Entry 8PX3 (electron microscopy, 3.00 A resolution); this record covers chains B and A of the 6 polymer chains in the assembly.

== Chain B (and A) ==
Protein: External core antigen
Source organism: Hepatitis B virus
Notes: chain A of this document is another copy of the same molecule, construct and numbering; everything in this record applies to it too
UniProtKB: W6CP35 (W6CP35_HBV); residues 1-183 here correspond to UniProt positions 17-199 (UniProt number = residue number + 16)
Sequence (183 residues; numbered 1 to 183; the number before each row is that of its first residue):
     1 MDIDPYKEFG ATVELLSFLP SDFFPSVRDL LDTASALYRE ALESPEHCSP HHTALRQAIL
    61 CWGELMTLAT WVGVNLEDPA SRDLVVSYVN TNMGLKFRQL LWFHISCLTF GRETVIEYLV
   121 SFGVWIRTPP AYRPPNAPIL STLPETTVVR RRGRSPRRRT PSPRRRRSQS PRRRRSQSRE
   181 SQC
Disordered / not traced: 151-183 (chain A: 144-183)

== Interface between chain B and chain A ==
Residue-residue contacts (60):
  Met1(B) with Ser35(A); Arg39(A); Glu43(A); Ile59(A), hydrophobic
  Asp2(B) with Glu43(A)
  Ile3(B) with Arg56(A); Ile59(A), hydrophobic; Leu60(A)
  Pro5(B) with Leu60(A), hydrophobic
  Lys7(B) with Glu43(A), hydrogen bond (side chain-backbone); Pro45(A)
  Glu8(B) with Pro45(A); His47(A), salt bridge; Thr53(A), hydrogen bond; Arg56(A), salt bridge
  Phe9(B) with His47(A)
  Leu42(B) with Ile3(A)
  Glu43(B) with Met1(A); Asp2(A), hydrogen bond (side chain-backbone); Lys7(A), hydrogen bond (backbone-side chain)
  Pro45(B) with Lys7(A); Glu8(A)
  His47(B) with Glu8(A), salt bridge; Phe9(A); Pro50(A)
  Pro50(B) with His47(A); Thr53(A)
  Thr53(B) with Glu8(A), hydrogen bond; Pro50(A); Thr53(A)
  Ala54(B) with Thr53(A); Gln57(A)
  Arg56(B) with Ile3(A); Glu8(A), salt bridge
  Gln57(B) with Ala54(A); Gln57(A); Leu100(A)
  Ile59(B) with Met1(A), hydrophobic; Ile3(A), hydrophobic
  Leu60(B) with Ile3(A), hydrophobic
  Cys61(B) with Cys61(A), hydrophobic
  Glu64(B) with Lys96(A), salt bridge
  Leu65(B) with Leu65(A), hydrophobic; Leu68(A), hydrophobic
  Leu68(B) with Leu65(A), hydrophobic; Leu68(A), hydrophobic; Val89(A), hydrophobic; Met93(A), hydrophobic
  Trp71(B) with Val85(A), hydrophobic; Tyr88(A)
  Val85(B) with Trp71(A), hydrophobic
  Tyr88(B) with Thr67(A); Leu68(A), hydrophobic; Trp71(A)
  Met93(B) with Glu64(A); Leu68(A), hydrophobic
  Lys96(B) with Glu64(A)
  Phe97(B) with Glu64(A)
  Leu100(B) with Gln57(A)
  Arg112(B) with His47(A), hydrogen bond
Other interface residues (no listed pair), chain B (40 interface residues in all): Leu31, Ala34, Ser35, Arg39, Glu46, Thr67, Val72, Leu76, Leu84, His104
Other interface residues (no listed pair), chain A (40 interface residues in all): Pro5, Leu31, Ala34, Leu42, Ser44, Glu46, Val72, Leu76, Leu84, Phe97

== Overview ==
The chain B/chain A interface involves 40 residues from each chain; the contacts include 6 hydrogen bonds and
5 salt bridges. Polar pairs include Glu8(B)-His47(A), Glu8(B)-Arg56(A) and Glu64(B)-Lys96(A).
Chain B and chain A are both External core antigen (Hepatitis B virus); the structure, Hepatitis B core
protein with bound P1dC, was determined by electron microscopy (same publication as 8PWO and 8PX6).
